Entry 5OY7 (X-ray diffraction, 5.77 A resolution (low resolution: residue-level contacts below are approximate; hydrogen-bond / salt-bridge calls are withheld)); this record covers chains Y and g of the 34 polymer chains in the assembly.

Chain Y:
Protein: Histone H3
Source organism: Xenopus laevis
UniProtKB: Q92133 (Q92133_XENLA); residues 1-135 here correspond to UniProt positions 2-136 (UniProt number = residue number + 1)
Chain sequence (135 residues; each row starts with the number of its first residue):
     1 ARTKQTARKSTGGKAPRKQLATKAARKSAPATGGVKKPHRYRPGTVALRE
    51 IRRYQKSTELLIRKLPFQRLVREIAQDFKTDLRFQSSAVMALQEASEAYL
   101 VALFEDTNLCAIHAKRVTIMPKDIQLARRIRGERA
Not modelled in the structure: 1-37, 135
Sequence notes: conflict Ala102 (Gly103 in Q92133), Ala111 (Gly112 in Q92133)

Chain g:
Molecule: 634-nt DNA strand
Source organism: synthetic construct
Sequence (634 nucleotides; numbered -2 to 628 plus 3 insertion-coded residues; the number before each row is that of its first residue; numbers below 1 keep their minus sign (DG-2 is residue -2)):
    -2 GATATCCCCTGGAGAATCCCGGTGCCGAGGCCGCTCAATTGGTCGTAGAC
    48 AGCTCTAGCACCGCTTAAACGCACGTACGCGCTGTCCCCCGCGTTTTAAC
    98 CGCCAAGGGGATTACTCCCTAGTCTCCAGGCACGTGTCAGATATATACAT
   148 CCTGTGCAGTACTCCCTGGAGAATCCC
  174A G
   175 GTGCCGAGGCCGCTCAATTGGTCGTAGACAGCTCTAGCACCGCTTAAACG
   225 CACGTACGCGCTGTCCCCCGCGTTTTAACCGCCAAGGGGATTACTCCCTA
   275 GTCTCCAGGCACGTGTCAGATATATACATCCTGTGCAGTACTCCCTGGAG
   325 AATCCCGG
  332A T
   333 GCCGAGGCCGCTCAATTGGTCGTAGACAGCTCTAGCACCGCTTAAACGCA
   383 CGTACGCGCTGTCCCCCGCGTTTTAACCGCCAAGGGGATTACTCCCTAGT
   433 CTCCAGGCACGTGTCAGATATATACATCCTGTGCAGTACTCCCTGGAGAA
   483 TCCC
  486A G
   487 GTGCCGAGGCCGCTCAATTGGTCGTAGACAGCTCTAGCACCGCTTAAACG
   537 CACGTACGCGCTGTCCCCCGCGTTTTAACCGCCAAGGGGATTACTCCCTA
   587 GTCTCCAGGCACGTGTCAGATATATACATCCTGTGCGATATC
Not modelled in the structure: -2 to 3, 174A, 332A, 486A, 623-628

Chain Y / chain g interface:
Contacting residue pairs (24):
  Arg40(Y) with DC149(g)
  Tyr41(Y) with DC148(g); DC149(g)
  Arg42(Y) with DA74(g); DC149(g); DT150(g)
  Pro43(Y) with DT73(g); DA74(g)
  Thr45(Y) with DC148(g); DC149(g)
  Arg63(Y) with DA65(g); DA66(g)
  Arg72(Y) with DC56(g)
  Arg83(Y) with DG55(g); DC56(g)
  Phe84(Y) with DG55(g); DC56(g)
  Gln85(Y) with DG55(g)
  Ser86(Y) with DG55(g)
  Arg116(Y) with DG76(g)
  Val117(Y) with DG76(g)
  Thr118(Y) with DC75(g); DG76(g)
  Met120(Y) with DC77(g)
Also at the interface, not in a pair above, chain Y (19 interface residues in all): His39, Leu82, Lys115, Lys122

Summary:
19 residues of chain Y face 12 of chain g across their interface.
Here chain Y is Histone H3 (Xenopus laevis) and chain g is a 634-nt DNA strand (synthetic construct). Entry
5OY7 (Structure of the 4_601_157 tetranucleosome (P1 form)) was determined by X-ray diffraction together with
5OXV from the same study.
